Entry 1E3H (X-ray diffraction, 2.60 A resolution); this record covers chain A.

# Chain A
Name: Guanosine pentaphosphate synthetase
Source organism: Streptomyces antibioticus
Notes: EC 2.7.7.8, 2.7.6.5
UniProtKB: Q53597 (Q53597); aligned to UniProt positions 1-740 over residues 1-740
Amino-acid sequence (757 residues; each row starts with the number of its first residue; note: 1 number in that range is skipped by the numbering (no residue carries it; nothing is unmodelled there); numbers below 1 keep their minus sign (Ala-17 is residue -17)):
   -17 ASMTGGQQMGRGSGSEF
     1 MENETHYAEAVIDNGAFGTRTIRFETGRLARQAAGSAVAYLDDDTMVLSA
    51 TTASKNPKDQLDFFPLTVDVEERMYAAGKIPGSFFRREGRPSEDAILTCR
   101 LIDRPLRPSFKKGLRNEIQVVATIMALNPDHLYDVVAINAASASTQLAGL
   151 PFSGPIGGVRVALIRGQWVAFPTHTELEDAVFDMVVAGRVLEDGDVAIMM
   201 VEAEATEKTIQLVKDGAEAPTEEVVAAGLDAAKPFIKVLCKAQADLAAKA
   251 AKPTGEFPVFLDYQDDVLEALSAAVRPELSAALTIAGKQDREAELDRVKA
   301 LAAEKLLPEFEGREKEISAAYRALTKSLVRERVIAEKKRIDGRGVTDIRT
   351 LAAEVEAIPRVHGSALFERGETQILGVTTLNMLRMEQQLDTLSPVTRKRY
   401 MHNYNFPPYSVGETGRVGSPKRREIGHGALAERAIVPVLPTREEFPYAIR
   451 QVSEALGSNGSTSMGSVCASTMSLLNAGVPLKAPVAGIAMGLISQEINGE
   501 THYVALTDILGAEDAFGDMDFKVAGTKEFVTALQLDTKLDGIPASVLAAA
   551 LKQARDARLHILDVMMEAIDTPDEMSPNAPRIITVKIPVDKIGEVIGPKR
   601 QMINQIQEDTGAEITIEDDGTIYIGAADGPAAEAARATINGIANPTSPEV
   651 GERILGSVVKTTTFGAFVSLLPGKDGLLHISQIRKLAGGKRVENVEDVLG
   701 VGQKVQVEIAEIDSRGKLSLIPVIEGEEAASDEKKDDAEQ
Disordered / not traced: -17 to -1, 1-2, 584-604, 615-622, 633-740
Differences from the reference sequence: conflict Arg31 (Lys in Q53597), Ile156 (Tyr in Q53597), Ile210 (Val in Q53597), 18 further conflict positions vs the reference (Q53597) not listed; modified residue (-15, -9, 1, 46, 74, 125, 184, 199-200, 382, 385, 401, 464, 472, 490, 519, 565-566)
Modified / non-standard residues: Mse-15, Mse-9, Mse1, Mse602 (selenomethionine); Mse46, Mse74, Mse125, Mse184, Mse199, Mse200, Mse382, Mse385, Mse401, Mse464, Mse472, Mse490, Mse519, Mse565, Mse566, Mse575 (selenomethionine; parent Met)
Curated features (UniProtKB/Swiss-Prot):
  - binding site (Mg(2+)): Asp514, Asp520
What the authors report for this chain:
  - self-association interface (contacts with another copy of this molecule); pairs are residue here / residue on that copy: Gln32-Glu371, Asp44-Arg360, Tyr75, Gly78, Tyr409

# Summary
UniProt lists Mg2+-binding residues Asp514 and Asp520. From the paper: a self-association interface involving
Gln32, Asp44 and Tyr75 among others.
Chain A is Guanosine pentaphosphate synthetase (Streptomyces antibioticus); the structure, SeMet derivative of
Streptomyces antibioticus PNPase/GPSI enzyme, was determined by X-ray diffraction, deposited together with
1E3P.
